8HCG - chain A; structure by X-ray diffraction, 1.80 A resolution.

== Chain A ==
Protein: Three-prime repair exonuclease 1
Source organism: Mus musculus
Notes: EC 3.1.11.2
UniProt: Q91XB0 (TREX1_MOUSE); numbering as in UniProt (aligned over 11-242)
Amino-acid sequence (240 residues; numbered 11 to 250; the number before each row is that of its first residue):
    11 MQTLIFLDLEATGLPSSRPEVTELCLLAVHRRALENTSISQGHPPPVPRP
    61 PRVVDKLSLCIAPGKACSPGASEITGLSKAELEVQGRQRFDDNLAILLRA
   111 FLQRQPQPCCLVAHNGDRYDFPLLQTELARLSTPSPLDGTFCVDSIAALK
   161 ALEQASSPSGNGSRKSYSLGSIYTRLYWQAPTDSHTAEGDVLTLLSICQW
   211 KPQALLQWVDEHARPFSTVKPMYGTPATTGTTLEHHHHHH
Not modelled in the structure: 49-50, 171-174, 236-250
Differences from the reference sequence: expression tag (243-250)
Ion coordination: Mg2+ site 1: Asp-18 (together with 2'-deoxyadenosine-5'-monophosphate); Mg2+ site 2: Asp-18, Glu-20, Asp-200 (together with 2'-deoxyadenosine-5'-monophosphate)
Small-molecule neighbours: 2'-deoxyadenosine-5'-monophosphate (D5M): Asp-18, Leu-19, Glu-20, Ala-21, Gly-23, Leu-24, Ser-78, Gly-80, Ala-81, Ile-84, Thr-85, Tyr-129, His-195, Asp-200
Reported in the primary citation:
  - mutagenesis - L24A: decreased catalytic activity on RNA
  - mutagenesis - H195A: abolished catalytic activity on various DNA and RNA substrates

== Summary ==
Ligands of chain A: 2'-deoxyadenosine-5'-monophosphate. Asp-18, Glu-20 and Asp-200 coordinate Mg2+ site 2.
From the paper: L24A reduces catalytic activity on RNA; H195A abolishes catalytic activity on various DNA and
RNA substrates.
Chain A is Three-prime repair exonuclease 1 (Mus musculus); the structure, Crystal structure of mTREX1-dAMP
complex, was determined by X-ray diffraction together with 8HCC, 8HCD, 8HCF and 8HCH from the same study.
